PDB entry 5AV8 | X-ray diffraction, 2.20 A resolution | chains E and J of the 10 polymer chains in the assembly

== Chain E ==
Name: Histone H3.1
From: Homo sapiens
Reference sequence: P68431 (H31_HUMAN); residues 0-135 here correspond to UniProt positions 1-136 (UniProt number = residue number + 1)
Amino-acid sequence (139 residues; numbered -3 to 135; the number before each row is that of its first residue; numbers below 1 keep their minus sign (Gly-3 is residue -3)):
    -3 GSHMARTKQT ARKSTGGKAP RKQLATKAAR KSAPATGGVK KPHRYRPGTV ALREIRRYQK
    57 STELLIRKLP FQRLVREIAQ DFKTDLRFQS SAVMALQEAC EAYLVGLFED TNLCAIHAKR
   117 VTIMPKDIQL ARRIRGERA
Disordered / not traced: -3 to 36
Construct notes: expression tag (-3 to -1)
Bound ions: Mn2+: Asp77 (shared with 1 residue of chain D)
Curated features (UniProtKB/Swiss-Prot):
  - modified residue: Arg2 (Asymmetric dimethylarginine), Thr3 (Phosphothreonine), Lys4 (Allysine), Gln5 (5-glutamyl dopamine), Thr6 (Phosphothreonine), Arg8 (Citrulline), Lys9 (N6,N6,N6-trimethyllysine), Ser10 (ADP-ribosylserine), Thr11 (Phosphothreonine), Lys14 (N6-(2-hydroxyisobutyryl)lysine), Arg17 (Asymmetric dimethylarginine), Lys18 (N6-(2-hydroxyisobutyryl)lysine), Lys23 (N6-(2-hydroxyisobutyryl)lysine), Arg26 (Citrulline), Lys27 (N6,N6,N6-trimethyllysine), Ser28 (ADP-ribosylserine), Lys36 (N6,N6,N6-trimethyllysine), Lys37 (N6-methyllysine), Tyr41 (Phosphotyrosine), Lys56 (N6,N6,N6-trimethyllysine) and 8 more in UniProt
  - lipidation: Lys18 (N6-decanoyllysine)

== Chain J ==
Molecule: 147-nt DNA strand
Sequence (147 nucleotides; numbered -73 to 73; the number before each row is that of its first residue; numbers below 1 keep their minus sign (DA-73 is residue -73)):
   -73 ATCAATATCC ACCTGCAGAT ACTACCAAAA GTGTATTTGG AAACTGCTCC ATCAAAAGGC
   -13 ATGTTCAGCT GGATTCCAGC TGAACATGCC TTTTGATGGA GCAGTTTCCA AATACACTTT
    47 TGGTAGTATC TGCAGGTGGA TATTGAT
Bound ions: Mn2+ site 1: DG-35, DG-34; Mn2+ site 2 near DG-3 (its only coordinating residue here); Mn2+ site 3 near DG5 (its only coordinating residue here); Mn2+ site 4 near DG27 (its only coordinating residue here); Mn2+ site 5 near DG48 (its only coordinating residue here); Mn2+ site 6 near DG61 (its only coordinating residue here)

== Interface between chain E and chain J ==
Contacting residue pairs - 25 pairs, chain E then chain J:
  Arg40(E) - DG71(J)  sugar contact
  Tyr41(E) - DT70(J)  phosphate contact
  Tyr41(E) - DG71(J)  phosphate contact
  Arg42(E) - DC-5(J)  salt bridge to the phosphate
  Arg42(E) - DG71(J)  hydrogen bond to the phosphate
  Arg42(E) - DA72(J)  salt bridge to the phosphate
  Pro43(E) - DG-6(J)  phosphate contact
  Pro43(E) - DC-5(J)  phosphate contact
  Thr45(E) - DG71(J)  hydrogen bond to the phosphate
  Arg63(E) - DC-14(J)  hydrogen bond to the phosphate
  Arg63(E) - DA-13(J)  salt bridge to the phosphate
  Arg72(E) - DA-23(J)  salt bridge to the phosphate
  Arg83(E) - DC-24(J)  phosphate contact
  Arg83(E) - DA-23(J)  phosphate contact
  Phe84(E) - DC-24(J)  sugar contact
  Phe84(E) - DA-23(J)  hydrogen bond to the phosphate
  Gln85(E) - DC-24(J)  phosphate contact
  Ser86(E) - DC-24(J)  hydrogen bond to the phosphate
  Arg116(E) - DG-3(J)  phosphate contact
  Arg116(E) - DG-2(J)  phosphate contact
  Val117(E) - DT-4(J)  phosphate contact
  Val117(E) - DG-3(J)  hydrogen bond to the phosphate
  Thr118(E) - DT-4(J)  hydrogen bond to the phosphate
  Thr118(E) - DG-3(J)  hydrogen bond to the phosphate
  Met120(E) - DG-2(J)  phosphate contact
Also at the interface, not in a pair above, chain E (17 interface residues in all): His39, Lys115

== Overview ==
17 residues of chain E face 12 of chain J across their interface, with 8 hydrogen bonds and 4 salt bridges.
Polar pairs include Arg42(E)-DG71(J), Thr45(E)-DG71(J) and Arg63(E)-DC-14(J). The Mn2+ site 1 is built by
DG-35(J) and DG-34(J).
Here chain E is Histone H3.1 (Homo sapiens) and chain J is a 147-nt DNA strand. Entry 5AV8 (human nucleosome
core particle) was determined by X-ray diffraction together with 5AV5, 5AV6, 5AV9, 5AVB and 5AVC from the same
study.
